8ABL - chains D and H of the 20 polymer chains in the assembly; structure by electron microscopy, 2.10 A resolution.

[Chain D]
Molecule: YALI0A17468p
Organism: Yarrowia lipolytica
UniProt: Q6CGP7 (Q6CGP7_YARLI); residue numbers follow UniProt; this construct covers 1-330
Amino-acid sequence (330 residues; row label = number of the first residue in the row):
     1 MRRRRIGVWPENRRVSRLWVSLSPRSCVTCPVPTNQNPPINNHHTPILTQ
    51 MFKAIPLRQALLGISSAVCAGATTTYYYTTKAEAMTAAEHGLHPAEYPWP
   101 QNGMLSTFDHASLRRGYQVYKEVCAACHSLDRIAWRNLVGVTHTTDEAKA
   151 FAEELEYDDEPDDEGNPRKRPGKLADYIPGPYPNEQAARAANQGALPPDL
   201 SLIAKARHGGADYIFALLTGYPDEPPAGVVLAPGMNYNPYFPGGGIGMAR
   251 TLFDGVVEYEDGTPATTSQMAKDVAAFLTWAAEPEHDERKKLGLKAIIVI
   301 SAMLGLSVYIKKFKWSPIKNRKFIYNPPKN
Disordered / not traced: 1-84, 329-330
Bound ions: heme c Fe: H128, M248
Ligand contacts:
  - heme c (HEC): V119, V123, C124, C127, H128, N192, A195, L196, P197, P198, L200, I203, R207, Y213, I214, L217, L218, F241, I246, G247, M248, T251, L252, V274, L278
  - phosphatidylethanolamine (PTY): L292, K295, A296, V299, I300, M303

[Chain H]
Molecule: Cytochrome b-c1 complex subunit 8
Organism: Yarrowia lipolytica
UniProt: Q6C387 (Q6C387_YARLI); residues 3-95 here correspond to UniProt positions 1-93 (UniProt number = residue number - 2)
Amino-acid sequence (93 residues; numbered 3 to 95; the number before each row is that of its first residue):
     3 MGGNGHYMGWWGHMGSPPQKGIAGYTISPFAARPFAGVVHAAIFNTFRRT
    53 KNQALFVILPVSFFYYVWTQASEKNEWLYTKAGRHELAKALAE
Disordered / not traced: 3-8, 94-95
Ligand contacts: 1,2-diacyl-sn-glycero-3-phosphocholine (PC1): Q55, F58, V59, V63

[Chain D / chain H interface]
Contacting residue pairs (29; chain D residue first):
  M85(D) with Y81(H)
  T86(D) with Y81(H)
  Y309(D) with F37(H), hydrophobic
  K312(D) with F37(H)
  F313(D) with P31(H); F32(H), hydrophobic; P36(H)
  S316(D) with P31(H)
  P317(D) with T28(H), hydrogen bond (backbone-side chain); I29(H); P31(H)
  N320(D) with A34(H)
  R321(D) with Y27(H); T28(H)
  K322(D) with A25(H); G26(H); Y27(H), hydrogen bond (backbone-backbone)
  F323(D) with I24(H), hydrophobic; A25(H); G26(H)
  I324(D) with G23(H); I24(H); A25(H), hydrogen bond (backbone-backbone); Y27(H)
  Y325(D) with K22(H); G23(H); I24(H), hydrophobic
  N326(D) with G23(H), hydrogen bond (backbone-backbone)
  P328(D) with K22(H)
Interface residues without a listed pair, chain D (16 interface residues in all): V308
Interface residues without a listed pair, chain H (15 interface residues in all): S30

[Summary]
16 residues of chain D and 15 residues of chain H are in contact; the contacts include 4 hydrogen bonds. Polar
pairs include P317(D)-T28(H), K322(D)-Y27(H) and I324(D)-A25(H). Ligands of chain D: heme c and
phosphatidylethanolamine. Bound to chain H: 1,2-diacyl-sn-glycero-3-phosphocholine.
Here chain D is YALI0A17468p and chain H is Cytochrome b-c1 complex subunit 8, both from Yarrowia lipolytica.
Entry 8ABL (Complex III2 from Yarrowia lipolytica, with decylubiquinol and antimycin A, consensus refinement)
was determined by electron microscopy (same publication as 8AB6, 8AB7, 8AB8, 8AB9, 8ABA, 8ABB and 11 further
entries).
